7TMS - chains D and E of the 31 polymer chains in the assembly; structure by electron microscopy, 3.80 A resolution.

Chain D:
Name: Vacuolar proton pump subunit B
From: Saccharomyces cerevisiae
Reference sequence: A0A6A5Q585 (A0A6A5Q585_YEASX); residues 1-517 here = UniProt positions 1-517
Amino-acid sequence (517 residues; numbered 1 to 517; the number before each row is that of its first residue):
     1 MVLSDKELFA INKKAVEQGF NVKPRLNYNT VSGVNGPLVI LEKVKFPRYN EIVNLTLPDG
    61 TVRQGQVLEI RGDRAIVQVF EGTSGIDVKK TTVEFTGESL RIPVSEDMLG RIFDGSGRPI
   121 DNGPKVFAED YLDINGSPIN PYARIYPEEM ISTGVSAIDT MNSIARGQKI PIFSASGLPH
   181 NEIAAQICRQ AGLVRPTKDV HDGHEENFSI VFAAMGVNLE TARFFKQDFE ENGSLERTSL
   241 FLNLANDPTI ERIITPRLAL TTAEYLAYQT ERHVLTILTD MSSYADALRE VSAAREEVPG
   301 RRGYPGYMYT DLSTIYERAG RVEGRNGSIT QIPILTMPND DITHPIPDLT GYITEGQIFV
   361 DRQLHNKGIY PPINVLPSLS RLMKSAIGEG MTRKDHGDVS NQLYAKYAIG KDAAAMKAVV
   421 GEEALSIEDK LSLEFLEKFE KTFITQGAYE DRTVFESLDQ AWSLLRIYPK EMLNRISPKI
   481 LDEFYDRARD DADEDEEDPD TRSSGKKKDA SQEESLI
Disordered / not traced: 1-13, 489-517

Chain E:
Name: H(+)-transporting two-sector ATPase
From: Saccharomyces cerevisiae
Notes: EC 7.1.2.2
Reference sequence: B3LH69 (B3LH69_YEAS1); residues 0-616 here correspond to UniProt positions 1-617 (UniProt number = residue number + 1)
Amino-acid sequence (617 residues; row label = number of the first residue in the row; numbering starts at 0):
     0 MAGAIENARK EIKRISLEDH AESEYGAIYS VSGPVVIAEN MIGCAMYELV KVGHDNLVGE
    60 VIRIDGDKAT IQVYEETAGL TVGDPVLRTG KPLSVELGPG LMETIYDGIQ RPLKAIKEES
   120 QSIYIPRGID TPALDRTIKW QFTPGKFQVG DHISGGDIYG SVFENSLISS HKILLPPRSR
   180 GTITWIAPAG EYTLDEKILE VEFDGKKSDF TLYHTWPVRV PRPVTEKLSA DYPLLTGQRV
   240 LDALFPCVQG GTTCIPGAFG CGKTVISQSL SKYSNSDAII YVGCGERGNE MAEVLMEFPE
   300 LYTEMSGTKE PIMKRTTLVA NTSNMPVAAR EASIYTGITL AEYFRDQGKN VSMIADSSSR
   360 WAEALREISG RLGEMPADQG FPAYLGAKLA SFYERAGKAV ALGSPDRTGS VSIVAAVSPA
   420 GGDFSDPVTT ATLGITQVFW GLDKKLAQRK HFPSINTSVS YSKYTNVLNK FYDSNYPEFP
   480 VLRDRMKEIL SNAEELEQVV QLVGKSALSD SDKITLDVAT LIKEDFLQQN GYSTYDAFCP
   540 IWKTFDMMRA FISYHDEAQK AVANGANWSK LADSTGDVKH AVSSSKFFEP SRGEKEVHGE
   600 FEKLLSTMQE RFAESTD
Disordered / not traced: 0-23
Ligand contacts: ADP (adenosine-5'-diphosphate): Ala-257, Phe-258, Gly-259, Cys-260, Gly-261, Lys-262, Thr-263, Val-264, Glu-285, Arg-286, Glu-289, Phe-451, Pro-452, Gln-528, Asn-529, Gly-530, Tyr-531

Chain D / chain E interface:
Pairs across the interface (45):
  Ser-32(D) with Asp-64(E); Gly-65(E), hydrogen bond (backbone-backbone)
  Gly-33(D) with Ile-63(E)
  Val-34(D) with Met-45(E), hydrophobic; Arg-62(E); Ile-63(E), hydrogen bond (backbone-backbone)
  Asn-35(D) with Arg-62(E), hydrogen bond
  Thr-83(D) with Met-45(E)
  Ser-84(D) with Met-45(E); Tyr-46(E)
  Gly-85(D) with Ala-44(E); Met-45(E), hydrogen bond (backbone-backbone)
  Ile-86(D) with Ala-44(E); Met-45(E), hydrogen bond (backbone-backbone)
  Asp-87(D) with Gly-42(E); Cys-43(E), hydrogen bond (side chain-backbone); Ala-44(E)
  Val-88(D) with Ile-41(E), hydrophobic; Ile-63(E), hydrophobic
  Lys-89(D) with Ile-41(E)
  Ser-176(D) with Leu-432(E); Gly-433(E), hydrogen bond (side chain-backbone)
  Gly-177(D) with Tyr-460(E); Lys-462(E)
  Asn-218(D) with Glu-393(E); Gln-436(E)
  Leu-219(D) with Lys-226(E); Glu-393(E), hydrogen bond (backbone-side chain)
  Arg-223(D) with Lys-226(E), hydrogen bond (side chain-backbone)
  Ala-245(D) with Ala-389(E), hydrophobic; Glu-393(E)
  Asn-246(D) with Glu-393(E)
  Thr-249(D) with Ala-386(E)
  Arg-289(D) with Ala-376(E); Ala-382(E)
  Glu-290(D) with Ala-382(E); Tyr-383(E)
  Ala-293(D) with Met-374(E); Ala-382(E), hydrophobic
  Glu-296(D) with Gly-372(E)
  Glu-297(D) with Met-374(E)
  Arg-302(D) with Ala-376(E)
  Pro-338(D) with Thr-429(E)
  Asn-339(D) with Ser-424(E), hydrogen bond
  Ala-418(D) with Leu-501(E)
Also at the interface, not in a pair above, chain D (35 interface residues in all): Glu-220, Leu-244, Asp-286, Pro-299, Gly-303, Arg-362, Asn-366
Also at the interface, not in a pair above, chain E (34 interface residues in all): Glu-225, Leu-227, Glu-373, Asp-377, Ser-390, Phe-423, Ser-457

In short:
The interface between chain D and chain E involves 35 residues on one side and 34 on the other, with 10
hydrogen bonds. Among the polar pairs are Asn-35(D)/Arg-62(E), Asp-87(D)/Cys-43(E) and Ser-176(D)/Gly-433(E).
Bound to chain E: ADP.
Here chain D is Vacuolar proton pump subunit B and chain E is H(+)-transporting two-sector ATPase, both from
Saccharomyces cerevisiae. Entry 7TMS (V-ATPase from Saccharomyces cerevisiae, State 2) was determined by
electron microscopy together with 7TMM, 7TMO, 7TMP, 7TMQ, 7TMR and 7TMT from the same study.
